PDB entry 7TAX | electron microscopy, 2.80 A resolution | chains K and Y of the 14 polymer chains in the assembly

# Chain K
Name: AcrIF24
Sequence (228 residues; row label = number of the first residue in the row):
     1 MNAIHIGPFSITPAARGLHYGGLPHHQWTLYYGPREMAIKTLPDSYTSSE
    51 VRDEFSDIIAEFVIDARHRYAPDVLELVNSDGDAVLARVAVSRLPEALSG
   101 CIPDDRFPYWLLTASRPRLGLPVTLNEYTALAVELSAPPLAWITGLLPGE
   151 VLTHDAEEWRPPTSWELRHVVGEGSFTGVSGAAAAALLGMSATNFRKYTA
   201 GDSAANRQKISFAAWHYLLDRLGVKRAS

# Chain Y
Molecule: 19-nt DNA strand
Sequence (19 nucleotides; numbered 1 to 19; the number before each row is that of its first residue):
     1 ATAGCTCGATTCGAGCTAA

# Interface between chain K and chain Y
Pairs across the interface - 19 pairs, chain K then chain Y:
  Arg-168(K) with DA3(Y), salt bridge to the phosphate
  Gly-172(K) with DT2(Y), phosphate contact
  Glu-173(K) with DA1(Y), phosphate contact; DT2(Y), hydrogen bond to the phosphate
  Ser-180(K) with DA1(Y), hydrogen bond to the phosphate; DT2(Y), phosphate contact
  Gly-181(K) with DT2(Y), hydrogen bond to the phosphate
  Thr-193(K) with DC5(Y), base contact
  Arg-196(K) with DT2(Y), base contact; DA3(Y), base contact; DG4(Y), hydrogen bond to the base
  Lys-197(K) with DT6(Y), base contact; DC7(Y), base contact
  Ala-200(K) with DG4(Y), phosphate contact
  Gly-201(K) with DG4(Y), phosphate contact
  Ser-203(K) with DG4(Y), phosphate contact; DC5(Y), phosphate contact
  Ala-205(K) with DC5(Y), phosphate contact
  Asn-206(K) with DT6(Y), phosphate contact
Also at the interface, not in a pair above, chain K (17 interface residues in all): His-5, Ala-182, Ala-183, Thr-199

# Summary
The interface between chain K and chain Y involves 17 residues on one side and 7 on the other, with 4 hydrogen
bonds and 1 salt bridge. Among the polar pairs are Arg-196(K)/DG4(Y), Glu-173(K)/DT2(Y) and Ser-180(K)/DA1(Y).
Here chain K is AcrIF24 and chain Y is a 19-nt DNA strand. Entry 7TAX (Cryo-EM structure of the
Csy-AcrIF24-promoter DNA complex) was determined by electron microscopy (same publication as 7T3J, 7T3K, 7T3L
and 7TAW).
